5I2F - chains B and A; structure by X-ray diffraction, 1.25 A resolution.

# Chain B (and A)
Molecule: Histidine triad nucleotide-binding protein 1
Organism: Homo sapiens
Notes: EC 3.-.-.-; chain A of this document is another copy of the same molecule, construct and numbering; everything in this record applies to it too
UniProt: P49773 (HINT1_HUMAN); residue numbers follow UniProt; this construct covers 1-126
Sequence (129 residues; row label = number of the first residue in the row; numbers below 1 keep their minus sign (Ser-2 is residue -2)):
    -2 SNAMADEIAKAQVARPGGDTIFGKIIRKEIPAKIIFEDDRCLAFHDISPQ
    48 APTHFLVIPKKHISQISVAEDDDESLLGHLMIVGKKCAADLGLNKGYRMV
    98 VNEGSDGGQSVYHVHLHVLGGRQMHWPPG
Disordered / not traced: -2 to 14 (chain A: -2 to 10)
Differences from the reference sequence: expression tag (-2 to 0)
Curated features (UniProtKB/Swiss-Prot):
  - motif: His110 to His114 (Histidine triad motif)
  - active site: His112 (Tele-AMP-histidine intermediate)
  - binding site (AMP): Asp43, Ile44, Asn99, Gly105 to Ser107, His112 to His114
  - modified residue: Ala2 (N-acetylalanine), Lys21 (N6-acetyllysine), Lys30 (N6-acetyllysine), Ser45 (Phosphoserine), Ser72 (Phosphoserine)
  - natural variant: Arg37 (R37P: In NMAN), His51 (H51R: In NMAN), Cys84 (C84R: In NMAN), Gly89 (G89V: In NMAN), Gly93 (G93D: In NMAN), His112 (H112N: In NMAN)
  - mutagenesis: Phe33 (F33S: Loss of SUMO-specific isopeptidase activity), Glu34 (E34K: Reduced SUMO-specific isopeptidase activity), Cys38 (C38R: No effect on SUMO-specific isopeptidase activity), Asp43 (D43N: Approximately 50-fold increased affinity for tryptamine adenosine phosphoramidate), Ile44 (I44F: Approximately 10-fold increased affinity for tryptamine adenosine phosphoramidate; I44W: Approximately 30-fold increased affinity for tryptamine adenosine phosphoramidate), His51 (H51A: No effect on affinity for 3-indolepropionic acyl-adenylate but a 13.8-fold increased affinity for tryptamine adenosine phosphoramidate monoester), Lys57 (K57N: Loss of SUMO-specific isopeptidase activity), Val97 (V97D: Loss of dimerization. Strongly reduced adenosine 5'-monophosphoramidase activity ...), Gly105 (G105A: Reduces adenosine 5'-monophosphoramidase activity), Ser107 (S107A: Reduces adenosine 5'-monophosphoramidase activity), His110 (H110A: No significant effect on affinity for 3-indolepropionic acyl-adenylate and tryptamine adenosine phosphoramidate monoester), His114 (H114A: Nearly abolishes adenosine 5'-monophosphoramidase activity ...), 1 further mutagenesis entry in UniProt
From the paper describing this entry:
  - binding site for the ligand BS5: Asp43

# How chain B and chain A interact
Contacting residue pairs - 101 pairs, chain B then chain A:
  Gln47(B) with Trp123(A); Pro124(A)
  Ile63(B) with Met78(A), hydrophobic; Lys82(A); Tyr94(A)
  Ser64(B) with Lys82(A), hydrogen bond (backbone-side chain); Tyr94(A)
  Ala66(B) with Ile79(A), hydrophobic; Lys82(A), hydrogen bond (backbone-side chain)
  Glu67(B) with Ile79(A)
  Asp68(B) with Ile79(A); Lys83(A), salt bridge
  Glu71(B) with Arg37(A), salt bridge; Glu71(A); Ser72(A); Gly75(A); His76(A), salt bridge
  Ser72(B) with Glu71(A); Ser72(A), hydrogen bond
  Leu74(B) with Ile79(A), hydrophobic
  Gly75(B) with Glu71(A); Gly75(A)
  His76(B) with Glu71(A), salt bridge
  Met78(B) with Ile63(A), hydrophobic; Leu74(A); Met78(A), hydrophobic
  Ile79(B) with Ala66(A), hydrophobic; Glu67(A); Asp68(A); Glu71(A); Leu74(A), hydrophobic
  Lys82(B) with Ile63(A); Ser64(A), hydrogen bond (side chain-backbone); Ala66(A), hydrogen bond (side chain-backbone)
  Lys83(B) with Asp68(A), salt bridge
  Lys92(B) with Ser102(A), hydrogen bond (backbone-backbone); Asp103(A), salt bridge
  Gly93(B) with Glu100(A); Asp103(A)
  Tyr94(B) with Ile63(A); Ser64(A); Asn99(A); Glu100(A), hydrogen bond (backbone-backbone); Gly104(A)
  Arg95(B) with Val97(A); Val98(A); Asn99(A), hydrogen bond; Gly104(A), hydrogen bond (side chain-backbone); Pro125(A), hydrogen bond (side chain-backbone); Gly126(A)
  Met96(B) with Met96(A); Val97(A); Val98(A), hydrogen bond (backbone-backbone)
  Val97(B) with Arg95(A); Met96(A); Pro125(A), hydrophobic
  Val98(B) with Met78(A), hydrophobic; Arg95(A); Met96(A), hydrogen bond (backbone-backbone)
  Asn99(B) with Tyr94(A); Arg95(A), hydrogen bond; Trp123(A)
  Glu100(B) with Gly93(A); Tyr94(A), hydrogen bond (backbone-backbone)
  Gly101(B) with Lys92(A)
  Ser102(B) with Lys92(A), hydrogen bond (backbone-backbone); Gln120(A), hydrogen bond (backbone-side chain)
  Asp103(B) with Lys92(A), hydrogen bond (backbone-backbone); Gly93(A); Arg119(A); Gln120(A), hydrogen bond (backbone-side chain); Met121(A), hydrogen bond (backbone-backbone)
  Gly104(B) with Tyr94(A); Arg95(A), hydrogen bond (backbone-side chain)
  His114(B) with Trp123(A)
  Arg119(B) with Asp103(A); Pro124(A); Gly126(A), hydrogen bond (side chain-backbone)
  Gln120(B) with Ser102(A), hydrogen bond (side chain-backbone); Asp103(A), hydrogen bond (side chain-backbone)
  Met121(B) with Asp103(A), hydrogen bond (backbone-backbone); Pro125(A); Gly126(A)
  His122(B) with Gly126(A), hydrogen bond (backbone-backbone)
  Trp123(B) with Gln47(A); His51(A); Asn99(A); His114(A)
  Pro124(B) with Gln47(A); Gly126(A)
  Pro125(B) with Arg95(A), hydrogen bond (backbone-side chain); Met121(A); Pro125(A); Gly126(A)
  Gly126(B) with Arg95(A); Arg119(A), hydrogen bond (backbone-side chain); Met121(A); His122(A), hydrogen bond (backbone-backbone); Pro124(A); Pro125(A); Gly126(A)
Interface residues without a listed pair, chain B (42 interface residues in all): His51, Val65, Gly105, Leu116, Gly118
Interface residues without a listed pair, chain A (43 interface residues in all): Val65, Gly101, Gly105, Leu116, Gly118

# Summary
42 residues of chain B face 43 of chain A across their interface, with 28 hydrogen bonds and 6 salt bridges.
Polar pairs include Asp68(B)-Lys83(A), Glu71(B)-Arg37(A) and Glu71(B)-His76(A). UniProt lists active-site
residue His112(B), 9 AMP-binding residues and 13 mutagenesis sites on chain B. The paper reports a binding
site for the ligand BS5 at Asp43(B).
Chain B and chain A are both Histidine triad nucleotide-binding protein 1 (Homo sapiens); the structure, Human
Histidine Triad Nucleotide Binding Protein 1 (hHint1) with bound sulfamide inhibitor Bio-AMS, was determined
by X-ray diffraction (same publication as 5I2E).
